PDB entry 7NL7 | X-ray diffraction, 2.10 A resolution | chain A

# Chain A
Name: DC-SIGN, CRD domain
Organism: Homo sapiens
UniProt: Q9NNX6 (CD209_HUMAN); residues 250-404 here = UniProt positions 250-404
Chain sequence (159 residues; row label = number of the first residue in the row):
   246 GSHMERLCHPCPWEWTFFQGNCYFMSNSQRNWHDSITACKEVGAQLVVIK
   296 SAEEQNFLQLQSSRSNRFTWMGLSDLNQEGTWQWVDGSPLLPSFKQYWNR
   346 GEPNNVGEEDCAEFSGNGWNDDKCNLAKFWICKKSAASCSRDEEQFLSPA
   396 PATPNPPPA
Not modelled in the structure: 246-252, 385-404
Sequence notes: expression tag (246-249)
Cystine bridges: C253-C384, C256-C267, C284-C377, C356-C369
Metal / ion sites: Ca2+ site 1: D320, E324, N350, E354, D355; Ca2+ site 2: E347, N349, E354, N365, D366 (together with UH5); Ca2+ site 3 near D355 (its only coordinating residue here)
Ligand contacts: UH5 (3-Aminopropyl 2-deoxy-2-(4-phenyl-1,2,3-triazol-1-yl)-alpha-D-mannopyranoside): F313, E347, N349, V351, E354, E358, S360, N365, D366, D367, K373

# Summary
Chain A binds compound UH5. D320, E324, N350, E354 and D355 coordinate Ca2+ site 1. The Ca2+ site 2 is built
by E347, N349, E354, N365 and D366.
Chain A is DC-SIGN, CRD domain (Homo sapiens); the structure, Crystal Structure of DC-SIGN in complex with a
triazole-based glycomimetic ligand, was determined by X-ray diffraction, deposited together with 7NL6.
